PDB entry 9II7 | electron microscopy, 3.50 A resolution | chains T and a of the 24 polymer chains in the assembly

Chain T:
Molecule: 198-nt DNA strand
From: synthetic construct
Sequence (198 nucleotides; each row starts with the number of its first residue; numbers below 1 keep their minus sign (DA-71 is residue -71)):
   -71 ATCAGAATCC CGGTGCCGAG GCCGCTCAAT TGGTCGTAGA CAGCTCTAGC ACCGCTTAAA
   -11 CGCACGTACG CGCTGTCCCC CGCGTTTTAA CCGCCAAGGG GATTACACCC AAGACACCAG
    49 GCACGAGACA GAAAAAAACA ACGAAAACGG CCACCACCCA AACACACCAA ACACAAGAGC
   109 TAATTGACTG ACGTAAGC
Not modelled in the structure: -71 to -59, 56-126

Chain a:
Protein: Histone H3.3
From: Homo sapiens
UniProt: P84243 (H33_HUMAN); residues 0-135 here correspond to UniProt positions 1-136 (UniProt number = residue number + 1)
Amino-acid sequence (136 residues; each row starts with the number of its first residue; numbering starts at 0):
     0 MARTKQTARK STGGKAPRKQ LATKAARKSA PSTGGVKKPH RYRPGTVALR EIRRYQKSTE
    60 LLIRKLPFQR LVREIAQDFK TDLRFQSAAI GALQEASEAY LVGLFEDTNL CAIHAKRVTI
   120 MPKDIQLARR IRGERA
Not modelled in the structure: 0-59, 134-135
Curated features (UniProtKB/Swiss-Prot):
  - site: Ser31 (Interaction with ZMYND11)
  - modified residue: Arg2 (Asymmetric dimethylarginine), Thr3 (Phosphothreonine), Lys4 (Allysine), Gln5 (5-glutamyl dopamine), Thr6 (Phosphothreonine), Arg8 (Citrulline), Lys9 (N6,N6,N6-trimethyllysine), Ser10 (ADP-ribosylserine), Thr11 (Phosphothreonine), Lys14 (N6-(2-hydroxyisobutyryl)lysine), Arg17 (Asymmetric dimethylarginine), Lys18 (N6-(2-hydroxyisobutyryl)lysine), Lys23 (N6-(2-hydroxyisobutyryl)lysine), Arg26 (Citrulline), Lys27 (N6,N6,N6-trimethyllysine), Ser28 (ADP-ribosylserine), Ser31 (Phosphoserine), Lys36 (N6,N6,N6-trimethyllysine), Lys37 (N6-methyllysine), Tyr41 (Phosphotyrosine) and 9 more in UniProt
  - lipidation: Lys18 (N6-decanoyllysine)

Chain T / chain a interface:
Contacting residue pairs (14; chain T residue first):
  DG-23(T) with Phe84(a), phosphate contact; Gln85(a), phosphate contact; Ser86(a), phosphate contact
  DA-13(T) with Leu61(a), phosphate contact; Arg63(a), hydrogen bond to the phosphate
  DA-12(T) with Arg63(a), salt bridge to the phosphate
  DA-4(T) with Thr118(a), hydrogen bond to the phosphate
  DC-3(T) with Lys115(a), phosphate contact; Arg116(a), phosphate contact; Val117(a), hydrogen bond to the phosphate; Thr118(a), hydrogen bond to the phosphate
  DG-2(T) with Arg116(a), salt bridge to the phosphate; Met120(a), phosphate contact; Lys122(a), salt bridge to the phosphate
Other interface residues (no listed pair), chain T (7 interface residues in all): DA-24
Other interface residues (no listed pair), chain a (13 interface residues in all): Ile62, Ala114

Overview:
7 residues of chain T and 13 residues of chain a are in contact, with 4 hydrogen bonds and 3 salt bridges.
Among the polar pairs are DA-13(T)-Arg63(a), DA-4(T)-Thr118(a) and DC-3(T)-Val117(a).
Here chain T is a 198-nt DNA strand (synthetic construct) and chain a is Histone H3.3 (Homo sapiens). Entry
9II7 (RNA polymerase II elongation complex stalled at SHL(-1) of the nucleosome containing histone variant
H2A.B) was determined by electron microscopy.
